Entry 6IN8 (X-ray diffraction, 2.20 A resolution); this record covers chain A.

Chain A:
Molecule: Sigma factor AlgU regulatory protein MucB
Source organism: Pseudomonas aeruginosa
Reference sequence: P38108 (MUCB_PSEAE); residues 22-316 here = UniProt positions 22-316
Sequence (299 residues; numbered 18 to 316; the number before each row is that of its first residue):
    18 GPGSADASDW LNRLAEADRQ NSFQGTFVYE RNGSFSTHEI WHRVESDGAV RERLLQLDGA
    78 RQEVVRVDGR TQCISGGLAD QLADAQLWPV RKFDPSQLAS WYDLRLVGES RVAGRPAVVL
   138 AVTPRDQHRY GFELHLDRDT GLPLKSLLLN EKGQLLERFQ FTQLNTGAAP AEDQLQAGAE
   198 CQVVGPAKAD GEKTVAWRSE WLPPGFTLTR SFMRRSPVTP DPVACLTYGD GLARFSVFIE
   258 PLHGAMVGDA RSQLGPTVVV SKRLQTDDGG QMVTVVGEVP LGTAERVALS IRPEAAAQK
Unresolved in the structure: 202-212, 231-235, 260-262, 312-316
Differences from the reference sequence: expression tag (18-21)
Disulfides: Cys90-Cys198

Overview:
Chain A is Sigma factor AlgU regulatory protein MucB (Pseudomonas aeruginosa); the structure, Crystal
structure of MucB, was determined by X-ray diffraction together with 6IN9 from the same study.
